Entry 6ZA3 (X-ray diffraction, 2.05 A resolution); this record covers chains B and F of the 4 polymer chains in the assembly.

== Chain B ==
Protein: Transcriptional regulator, GntR family
Organism: Agrobacterium fabrum str. C58
Reference sequence: A9CJ36 (A9CJ36_AGRFC); numbering as in UniProt (aligned over 1-244)
Sequence (250 residues; each row starts with the number of its first residue):
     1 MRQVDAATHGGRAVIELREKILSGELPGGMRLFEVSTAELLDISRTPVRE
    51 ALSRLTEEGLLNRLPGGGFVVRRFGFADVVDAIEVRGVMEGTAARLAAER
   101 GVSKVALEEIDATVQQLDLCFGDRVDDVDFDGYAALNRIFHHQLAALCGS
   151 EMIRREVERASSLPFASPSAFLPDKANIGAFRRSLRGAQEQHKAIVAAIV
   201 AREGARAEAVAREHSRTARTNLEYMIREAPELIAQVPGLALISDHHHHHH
Unresolved in the structure: 1-5, 245-250
Construct notes: expression tag (245-250)
Ion coordination: Zn2+: Asn-137, His-141, His-192, His-214
Reported in the primary citation:
  - binding site for the 10-nt DNA strand (chain F): His-9, Ser-44, Thr-46
  - binding site for the 10-nt DNA strand: Arg-31, Glu-34, Arg-45, Arg-49
  - specificity-determining residues: Arg-45
  - mutagenesis - H141A/H192A/H214A: decreased stability

== Chain F ==
Molecule: 10-nt DNA strand
Organism: Agrobacterium fabrum str. C58
Sequence (10 nucleotides; numbered 1 to 10; the number before each row is that of its first residue):
     1 ATGTATACAT

== How chain B and chain F interact ==
Residue-residue contacts (14; chain B residue first):
  Arg-31(B) / DA1(F)  hydrogen bond to the phosphate
  Arg-31(B) / DT2(F)  salt bridge to the phosphate
  Phe-33(B) / DA1(F)  phosphate contact
  Phe-33(B) / DT2(F)  phosphate contact
  Glu-34(B) / DT2(F)  hydrogen bond to the phosphate
  Val-35(B) / DT2(F)  base contact
  Arg-45(B) / DT2(F)  base contact
  Arg-45(B) / DG3(F)  hydrogen bond to the base
  Arg-45(B) / DT4(F)  base contact
  Arg-49(B) / DT2(F)  sugar contact
  Arg-49(B) / DG3(F)  salt bridge to the phosphate
  Arg-49(B) / DT4(F)  base contact
  Gly-67(B) / DG3(F)  phosphate contact
  Gly-68(B) / DT2(F)  phosphate contact

== Summary ==
The interface between chain B and chain F involves 8 residues on one side and 4 on the other, with 3 hydrogen
bonds and 2 salt bridges. Polar contacts include Arg-45(B)/DG3(F), Arg-31(B)/DA1(F) and Glu-34(B)/DT2(F). From
the paper: a binding site for the 10-nt DNA strand at Arg-31(B), Glu-34(B) and Arg-45(B) among others;
H141A/H192A/H214A of chain B reduce stability.
Chain B is Transcriptional regulator, GntR family and chain F is a 10-nt DNA strand, both from Agrobacterium
fabrum str. C58; the structure, Structure of the transcriptional repressor Atu1419 (VanR) from agrobacterium
fabrum in complex a palindromic DNA (C2221 ..., was determined by X-ray diffraction, deposited together with
6Z74, 6ZA7 and 6ZAB.
